Entry 8RTN (X-ray diffraction, 2.51 A resolution); this record covers chains H and I of the 3 polymer chains in the assembly.

Chain H:
Molecule: Prothrombin
From: Homo sapiens
Notes: EC 3.4.21.5
UniProt: P00734 (THRB_HUMAN); residues -42 to 579 here correspond to UniProt positions 1-622 (UniProt number = residue number + 43)
Chain sequence (622 residues; each row starts with the number of its first residue; numbers below 1 keep their minus sign (Met-42 is residue -42)):
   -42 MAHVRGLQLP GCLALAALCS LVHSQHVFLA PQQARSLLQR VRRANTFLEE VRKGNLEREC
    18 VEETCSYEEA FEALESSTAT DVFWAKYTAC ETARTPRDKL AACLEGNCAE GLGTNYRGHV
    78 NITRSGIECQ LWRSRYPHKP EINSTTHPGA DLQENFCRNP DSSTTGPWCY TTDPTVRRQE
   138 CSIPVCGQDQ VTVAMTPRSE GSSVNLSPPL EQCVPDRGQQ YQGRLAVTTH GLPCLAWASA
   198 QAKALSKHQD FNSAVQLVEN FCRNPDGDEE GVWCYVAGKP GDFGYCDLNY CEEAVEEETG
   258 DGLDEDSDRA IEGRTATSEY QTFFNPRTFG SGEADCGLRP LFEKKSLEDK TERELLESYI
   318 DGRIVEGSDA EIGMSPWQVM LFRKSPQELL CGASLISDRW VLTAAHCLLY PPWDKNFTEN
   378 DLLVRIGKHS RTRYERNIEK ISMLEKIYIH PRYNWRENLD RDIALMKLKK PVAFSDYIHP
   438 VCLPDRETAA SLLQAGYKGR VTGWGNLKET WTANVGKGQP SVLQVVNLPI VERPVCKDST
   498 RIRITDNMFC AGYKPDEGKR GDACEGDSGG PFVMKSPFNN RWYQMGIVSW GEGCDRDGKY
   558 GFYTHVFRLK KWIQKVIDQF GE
Unresolved in the structure: -42 to 320, 468-474, 579
Cystine bridges: Cys348-Cys364, Cys493-Cys507, Cys521-Cys551
Glycans and other covalent adducts: N-acetylglucosamine (NAG) linked to Asn373
Bound ions: Na+: Arg553, Lys556
Curated features (UniProtKB/Swiss-Prot):
  - region: Ala508 to Val530 (High affinity receptor-binding region which is also known as the TP508 peptide)
  - active site (Charge relay system): His363, Asp419, Ser525
  - site (Cleavage): Arg155, Ser156, Arg271, Thr272, Arg320, Ile321
  - modified residue (4-carboxyglutamate): Glu6, Glu7, Glu14, Glu16, Glu19, Glu20, Glu25, Glu26, Glu29, Glu32
  - glycosylation (N-linked (GlcNAc...) asparagine): Asn78 (complex), Asn100 (complex), Asn373 (complex)

Chain I:
Molecule: Synthetic trivalent inhibitor
Chain sequence (48 residues; row label = number of the first residue in the row):
     1 GEPGAPIDYD EYGDSSEEVG GAEVAQPKLY QRGEGGNGME PIPEDYLQ
Unresolved in the structure: 13-21
Modified positions: Tyr9 (O-sulfo-L-tyrosine; TYS); Tyr12 (O-sulfo-L-tyrosine; TYS); Tyr46 (O-sulfo-L-tyrosine; TYS)
What the authors report for this chain:
  - post-translational modification sites: Tyr46
  - conformationally variable residues (loop rearrangement): Pro43 to Gln48

Chain H / chain I interface:
Pairs across the interface (112; chain H residue first):
  Phe339(H) - Met39(I)  hydrophobic
  Phe339(H) - Ile42(I)  hydrophobic
  Lys341(H) - Leu47(I)
  Lys341(H) - Gln48(I)  hydrogen bond (side chain-backbone)
  Gln344(H) - Gly36(I)
  Gln344(H) - Pro41(I)
  Gln344(H) - Ile42(I)  hydrogen bond (side chain-backbone)
  Gln344(H) - Leu47(I)
  Glu345(H) - Gly35(I)
  Glu345(H) - Gly36(I)
  Leu346(H) - Gly35(I)  hydrogen bond (backbone-backbone)
  Leu347(H) - Leu29(I)
  Cys348(H) - Leu29(I)  hydrophobic
  His363(H) - Pro27(I)
  His363(H) - Leu29(I)
  Tyr367(H) - Ala25(I)  hydrogen bond (side chain-backbone)
  Tyr367(H) - Pro27(I)
  Trp370(H) - Gln26(I)
  Trp370(H) - Leu29(I)
  Trp370(H) - Tyr30(I)
  Trp370(H) - Gln31(I)
  Leu380(H) - Ile42(I)  hydrophobic
  Leu380(H) - Tyr46(I)
  Arg382(H) - Met39(I)
  Arg382(H) - Ile42(I)
  Arg388(H) - Asn37(I)  hydrogen bond (side chain-backbone)
  Arg388(H) - Met39(I)
  Thr389(H) - Asn37(I)
  Thr389(H) - Gly38(I)
  Thr389(H) - Met39(I)
  Thr389(H) - Glu40(I)  hydrogen bond (backbone-backbone)
  Arg390(H) - Glu40(I)
  Tyr391(H) - Glu40(I)
  Tyr391(H) - Pro43(I)
  Tyr391(H) - Tyr46(I)
  Lys397(H) - Tyr46(I)
  Ile398(H) - Tyr46(I)
  Met400(H) - Gln48(I)
  His407(H) - Tyr12(I)
  Pro408(H) - Tyr12(I)
  Arg409(H) - Tyr12(I)
  Arg413(H) - Val24(I)
  Glu414(H) - Glu23(I)
  Glu414(H) - Val24(I)
  Glu414(H) - Ala25(I)  hydrogen bond (backbone-backbone)
  Asn415(H) - Ala25(I)
  Leu416(H) - Pro27(I)  hydrophobic
  Arg418(H) - Asp10(I)  salt bridge
  Asp442(H) - Tyr9(I)
  Arg443(H) - Ile7(I)  hydrogen bond (side chain-backbone)
  Arg443(H) - Asp8(I)
  Arg443(H) - Tyr9(I)
  Ala446(H) - Ile7(I)
  Ala447(H) - Ile7(I)  hydrophobic
  Leu450(H) - Pro3(I)
  Leu450(H) - Gly4(I)  hydrogen bond (backbone-backbone)
  Leu450(H) - Ala5(I)  hydrophobic
  Gln451(H) - Gly1(I)
  Gln451(H) - Glu2(I)
  Ala452(H) - Gly1(I)  hydrogen bond (backbone-backbone)
  Ala452(H) - Glu2(I)  hydrogen bond (backbone-backbone)
  Ala452(H) - Gly4(I)
  Gly462(H) - Tyr30(I)
  Asn463(H) - Tyr30(I)  hydrogen bond
  Gln476(H) - Tyr30(I)
  Gln476(H) - Glu34(I)  hydrogen bond (side chain-backbone)
  Gln476(H) - Asn37(I)  hydrogen bond
  Ile487(H) - Gly4(I)
  Arg490(H) - Pro3(I)
  Arg490(H) - Gly4(I)  hydrogen bond (side chain-backbone)
  Arg490(H) - Pro6(I)
  Arg498(H) - Glu23(I)  salt bridge
  Ile499(H) - Glu23(I)
  Ile499(H) - Ala25(I)  hydrophobic
  Asp503(H) - Pro6(I)
  Asn504(H) - Asp10(I)
  Phe506(H) - Gly4(I)
  Asp519(H) - Lys28(I)  salt bridge
  Ala520(H) - Lys28(I)  hydrogen bond (backbone-side chain)
  Cys521(H) - Lys28(I)
  Glu522(H) - Lys28(I)
  Glu522(H) - Leu29(I)
  Glu522(H) - Tyr30(I)  hydrogen bond (backbone-side chain)
  Gly523(H) - Lys28(I)  hydrogen bond (backbone-backbone)
  Gly523(H) - Tyr30(I)
  Asp524(H) - Lys28(I)
  Ser525(H) - Lys28(I)  hydrogen bond (side chain-backbone)
  Ser525(H) - Leu29(I)
  Ser546(H) - Pro27(I)
  Ser546(H) - Lys28(I)  hydrogen bond (backbone-backbone)
  Trp547(H) - Ala25(I)  hydrophobic
  Trp547(H) - Gln26(I)
  Trp547(H) - Pro27(I)  hydrophobic
  Trp547(H) - Lys28(I)
  Gly548(H) - Gln26(I)  hydrogen bond (backbone-backbone)
  Gly548(H) - Lys28(I)
  Gly550(H) - Lys28(I)  hydrogen bond (backbone-side chain)
  His562(H) - Ala5(I)
  His562(H) - Pro6(I)  hydrogen bond (side chain-backbone)
  Phe564(H) - Ile7(I)  hydrophobic
  Phe564(H) - Asp8(I)
  Phe564(H) - Tyr9(I)
  Arg565(H) - Pro6(I)
  Arg565(H) - Asp8(I)  salt bridge
  Arg565(H) - Tyr9(I)
  Arg565(H) - Asp10(I)  salt bridge
  Leu566(H) - Asp10(I)
  Lys567(H) - Tyr9(I)
  Lys568(H) - Tyr9(I)
  Lys568(H) - Glu11(I)  salt bridge
  Trp569(H) - Tyr12(I)
  Lys572(H) - Tyr12(I)
Interface residues without a listed pair, chain H (74 interface residues in all): Met337, Lys372, Glu396, Trp412, Pro441, Trp461, Val488, Val545, Glu549, Cys551, Gly558
Interface residues without a listed pair, chain I (35 interface residues in all): Glu44
The authors on this interface:
  - interface residues, chain I: Asp8(I), Asp10(I), Lys28(I), Leu29(I)

Overview:
The interface between chain H and chain I involves 74 residues on one side and 35 on the other, with 23
hydrogen bonds and 6 salt bridges. Polar pairs include Arg418(H)-Asp10(I), Arg498(H)-Glu23(I) and
Asp519(H)-Lys28(I). N-acetylglucosamine is covalently linked to Asn373(H). From the paper: interface residues
Asp8(I), Asp10(I) and Lys28(I) among others; a modification site at Tyr46(I).
Here chain H is Prothrombin (Homo sapiens) and chain I is Synthetic trivalent inhibitor. Entry 8RTN (Human
thrombin in complex with a trivalent inhibitor) was determined by X-ray diffraction.
